Entry 8DYX (electron microscopy, 3.00 A resolution); this record covers chains M and N of the 23 polymer chains in the assembly.

# Chain M
Protein: 311 heavy chain
Organism: Homo sapiens
Sequence (225 residues; numbered 1 to 217 plus 8 insertion-coded residues; the number before each row is that of its first residue; a row labelled like 82A-82C holds insertion residues (82A, then the next letters in order)):
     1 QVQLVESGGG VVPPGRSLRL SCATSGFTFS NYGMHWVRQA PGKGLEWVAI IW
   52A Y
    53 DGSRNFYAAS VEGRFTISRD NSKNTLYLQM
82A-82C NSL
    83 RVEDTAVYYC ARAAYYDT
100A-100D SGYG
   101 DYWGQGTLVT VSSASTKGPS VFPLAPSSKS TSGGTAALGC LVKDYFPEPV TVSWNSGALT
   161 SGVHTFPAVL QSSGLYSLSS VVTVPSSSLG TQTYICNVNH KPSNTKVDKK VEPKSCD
Not modelled in the structure: 114-217
Disulfides: Cys22-Cys92

# Chain N
Protein: 311 light chain
Organism: Homo sapiens
Sequence (218 residues; row label = number of the first residue in the row; note: 1 number in that range is skipped by the numbering (no residue carries it; nothing is unmodelled there); a row labelled like 27A-27C holds insertion residues (27A, then the next letters in order)):
     1 QSVLTQPPS
    11 VSGAPGQTVT ISCTGGS
27A-27C SNI
    28 GAGYDVHWYQ QLPGTAPKLL IYGNINRPSG VPDRFSGSKS GTSASLAITG LQAEDEADYY
    88 CQSYDRRL
95A-95C SGS
    96 WVFGGGTKLT V
  106A L
   107 GQPKAAPSVT LFPPSSEELQ ANKATLVCLV SDFYPGAVTV AWKADGSPVK VGVETTKPSK
   167 QSNNKYAASS YLSLTPEQWK SHRSYSCRVT HEGSTVEKTV APAECS
Not modelled in the structure: 1, 108-212
Disulfides: Cys23-Cys88

# Interface between chain M and chain N
Pairs across the interface - 44 pairs, chain M then chain N:
  His35(M) - Trp96(N)
  Val37(M) - Trp96(N)  hydrophobic
  Gln39(M) - Gln38(N)  hydrogen bond
  Gln39(M) - Tyr87(N)  hydrogen bond
  Gly44(M) - Tyr87(N)
  Leu45(M) - Tyr87(N)  hydrophobic
  Leu45(M) - Phe98(N)  hydrophobic
  Trp47(M) - Gly95B(N)
  Trp47(M) - Ser95C(N)
  Trp47(M) - Trp96(N)
  Ile50(M) - Ser95C(N)
  Tyr59(M) - Ser95A(N)
  Tyr91(M) - Gln38(N)  hydrogen bond
  Tyr91(M) - Ala43(N)  hydrophobic
  Tyr91(M) - Pro44(N)
  Tyr98(M) - Asp32(N)
  Tyr98(M) - Tyr49(N)  hydrophobic
  Tyr98(M) - Gly50(N)
  Tyr98(M) - Asn53(N)  hydrogen bond
  Asp99(M) - Asp32(N)  hydrogen bond (backbone-side chain)
  Thr100(M) - Gly30(N)  hydrogen bond (side chain-backbone)
  Thr100(M) - Tyr31(N)
  Thr100(M) - Asp32(N)  hydrogen bond
  Ser100A(M) - Asp32(N)
  Ser100A(M) - His34(N)
  Ser100A(M) - Gln89(N)
  Ser100A(M) - Ser90(N)
  Ser100A(M) - Tyr91(N)
  Gly100B(M) - His34(N)
  Gly100B(M) - Gln89(N)  hydrogen bond (backbone-side chain)
  Gly100B(M) - Trp96(N)
  Tyr100C(M) - His34(N)
  Tyr100C(M) - Tyr36(N)
  Tyr100C(M) - Leu46(N)  hydrophobic
  Tyr100C(M) - Tyr49(N)
  Tyr100C(M) - Gln89(N)
  Tyr100C(M) - Trp96(N)
  Gly100D(M) - Tyr36(N)  hydrogen bond (backbone-side chain)
  Gly100D(M) - Leu46(N)
  Gly100D(M) - Trp96(N)
  Asp101(M) - Leu46(N)
  Trp103(M) - Tyr36(N)
  Trp103(M) - Pro44(N)
  Gly104(M) - Ala43(N)
Interface residues without a listed pair, chain M (23 interface residues in all): Lys43, Glu46, Ala93, Gln105
Interface residues without a listed pair, chain N (22 interface residues in all): Gly100

# In short
23 residues of chain M and 22 residues of chain N are in contact, with 9 hydrogen bonds. Polar pairs include
Gln39(M)-Gln38(N), Gln39(M)-Tyr87(N) and Tyr91(M)-Gln38(N).
Here chain M is 311 heavy chain and chain N is 311 light chain, both from Homo sapiens. Entry 8DYX (Cryo-EM
structure of 311 Fab in complex with recombinant shortened Plasmodium falciparum circumsporozoite protein
(rsCSP)) was determined by electron microscopy, deposited together with 8DYW, 8DYY, 8DZ4 and 8EKF.
